PDB entry 8HHA | electron microscopy, 3.40 A resolution | chains C and D of the 7 polymer chains in the assembly

== Chain C ==
Molecule: ATP synthase subunit alpha
From: Bacillus sp. PS3
Notes: EC 7.1.2.2
UniProtKB: A0A0M3VGF9 (A0A0M3VGF9_BACP3); numbering as in UniProt (aligned over 2-502)
Amino-acid sequence (501 residues; row label = number of the first residue in the row):
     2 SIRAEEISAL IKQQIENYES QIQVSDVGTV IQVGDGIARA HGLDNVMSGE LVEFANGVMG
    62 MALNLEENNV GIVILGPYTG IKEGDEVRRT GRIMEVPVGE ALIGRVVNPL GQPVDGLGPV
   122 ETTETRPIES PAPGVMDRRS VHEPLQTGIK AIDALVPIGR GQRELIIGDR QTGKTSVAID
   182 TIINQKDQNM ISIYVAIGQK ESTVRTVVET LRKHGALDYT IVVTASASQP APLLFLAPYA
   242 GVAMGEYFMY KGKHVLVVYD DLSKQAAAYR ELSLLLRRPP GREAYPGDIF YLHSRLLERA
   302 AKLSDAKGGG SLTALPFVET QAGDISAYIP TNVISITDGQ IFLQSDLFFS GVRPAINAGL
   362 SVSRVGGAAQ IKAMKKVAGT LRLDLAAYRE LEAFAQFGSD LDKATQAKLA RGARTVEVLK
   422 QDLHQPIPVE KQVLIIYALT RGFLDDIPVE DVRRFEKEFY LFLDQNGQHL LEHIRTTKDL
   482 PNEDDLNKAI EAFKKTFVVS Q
Disordered / not traced: 2-23, 502
Sequence notes: conflict Pro132 (Arg in A0A0M3VGF9), Ser193 (Cys in A0A0M3VGF9), Phe463 (Trp in A0A0M3VGF9)
Bound ions: Mg2+: Thr176 (together with ATP)
Small-molecule neighbours: ATP (adenosine-5'-triphosphate): Asp170, Arg171, Gln172, Thr173, Gly174, Lys175, Thr176, Ser177, Glu320, Phe349, Arg354, Pro355, Gln422, Asp423, Leu424

== Chain D ==
Molecule: ATP synthase subunit beta
From: Bacillus sp. PS3
Notes: EC 7.1.2.2
UniProtKB: A0A0M4U1P9 (A0A0M4U1P9_BACP3); numbering as in UniProt (aligned over 1-473)
Amino-acid sequence (484 residues; numbered -10 to 473; the number before each row is that of its first residue; numbers below 1 keep their minus sign (Met-10 is residue -10)):
   -10 MHHHHHHHHH HMTRGRVIQV MGPVVDVKFE NGHLPAIYNA LKIQHKARNE NEVDIDLTLE
    50 VALHLGDDTV RTIAMASTDG LIRGMEVIDT GAPISVPVGE VTLGRVFNVL GEPIDLEGDI
   110 PADARRDPIH RPAPKFEELA TEVEILETGI KVVDLLAPYI KGGKIGLFGG AGVGKTVLIQ
   170 ELIHNIAQEH GGISVFAGVG ERTREGNDLY HEMKDSGVIS KTAMVFGQMN EPPGARMRVA
   230 LTGLTMAEYF RDEQGQDVLL FIDNIFRFTQ AGSEVSALLG RMPSAVGYQP TLATEMGQLQ
   290 ERITSTAKGS ITSIQAIYVP ADDYTDPAPA TTFSHLDATT NLERKLAEMG IYPAVDPLAS
   350 TSRALAPEIV GEEHYQVARK VQQTLQRYKE LQDIIAILGM DELSDEDKLV VHRARRIQFF
   410 LSQNFHVAEQ FTGQPGSYVP VKETVRGFKE ILEGKYDHLP EDAFRLVGRI EEVVEKAKAM
   470 GVEV
Disordered / not traced: -10 to 0, 472-473
Sequence notes: initiating methionine (-10); expression tag (-9 to 0)
Bound ions: Mg2+: Thr165 (together with ADP, phosphate ion)
Small-molecule neighbours: ADP (adenosine-5'-diphosphate): Gly159, Ala160, Gly161, Val162, Gly163, Lys164, Thr165, Val166, Glu194, Tyr341, Phe414, Ala417, Phe420, Thr421

== Interface between chain C and chain D ==
Residue-residue contacts (83; chain C residue first):
  Gly43(C) with Arg72(D)
  Leu44(C) with Arg72(D), hydrogen bond (backbone-side chain)
  Asp45(C) with Arg72(D)
  Asn46(C) with Arg37(D); Ile71(D)
  Val47(C) with Leu70(D); Arg72(D)
  Met48(C) with Asn40(D); Gly69(D); Leu70(D); Ile71(D), hydrophobic
  Ser49(C) with Val9(D); Thr67(D); Asp68(D); Gly69(D), hydrogen bond (backbone-backbone); Leu70(D), hydrogen bond (backbone-backbone)
  Asn65(C) with Val9(D); Met10(D), hydrogen bond
  Leu66(C) with Gln8(D); Val9(D), hydrogen bond (backbone-backbone); Leu70(D)
  Glu67(C) with Arg72(D), hydrogen bond (backbone-side chain)
  Glu68(C) with Ile7(D); Gln8(D), hydrogen bond
  Asn70(C) with Arg72(D)
  Val71(C) with Arg72(D)
  Arg90(C) with Asn40(D), hydrogen bond (side chain-backbone)
  Glu130(C) with Asp68(D)
  Val136(C) with Thr192(D); Asn196(D), hydrogen bond (backbone-side chain)
  Met137(C) with Ile103(D); Asp104(D); Tyr199(D), hydrophobic
  Arg139(C) with Thr192(D); Asn196(D)
  Ser141(C) with Asp197(D)
  Val142(C) with Arg193(D)
  Arg279(C) with Met10(D)
  Pro280(C) with Ala266(D)
  Arg283(C) with Val275(D)
  Gly288(C) with Glu263(D)
  Phe291(C) with Arg225(D); Gln259(D); Glu263(D)
  Tyr292(C) with Asn219(D); Glu220(D); Pro221(D)
  Ser295(C) with Met218(D), hydrogen bond (side chain-backbone)
  Glu299(C) with Thr192(D), hydrogen bond; Asn219(D)
  Asn333(C) with Gln259(D), hydrogen bond
  Ile335(C) with Tyr307(D)
  Ser336(C) with Arg191(D), hydrogen bond (backbone-side chain); Met218(D)
  Ile337(C) with Arg191(D), hydrogen bond (backbone-side chain); Met218(D), hydrophobic
  Thr338(C) with Arg191(D)
  Asp339(C) with Arg193(D), salt bridge
  Gly360(C) with Arg333(D)
  Ser362(C) with Arg333(D), hydrogen bond (backbone-side chain)
  Val363(C) with Ala160(D); Gly161(D); Arg333(D)
  Arg365(C) with Ala160(D); Gly161(D); Arg191(D); Glu194(D)
  Val366(C) with Arg193(D)
  Arg383(C) with Glu337(D), salt bridge
  Leu384(C) with Glu337(D); Met338(D)
  Ala387(C) with Glu337(D)
  Arg390(C) with Glu337(D), salt bridge
  Phe395(C) with Asp382(D); Ala385(D), hydrophobic; Ile386(D), hydrophobic
  Phe398(C) with Ile386(D), hydrophobic
  Leu402(C) with Ile386(D), hydrophobic
  Asp403(C) with Ala385(D); Ile386(D); Gly388(D); Met389(D)
  Thr406(C) with Ala385(D)
Interface residues without a listed pair, chain C (64 interface residues in all): Leu64, Asn69, Gly92, Ala133, Pro134, Gly135, Arg140, Arg164, Gly282, Asp289, Arg296, Ile326, Gln341, Ala359, Leu361, Glu391
Interface residues without a listed pair, chain D (53 interface residues in all): Glu41, Val42, Ser66, Val95, Leu105, Gly195, Phe215, Gln217, Leu267, Gly269, Gly276, Ala310

== Summary ==
64 residues of chain C face 53 of chain D across their interface; the contacts include 15 hydrogen bonds and 3
salt bridges. Among the polar pairs are Asp339(C)-Arg193(D), Arg383(C)-Glu337(D) and Arg390(C)-Glu337(D).
Chain C binds ATP. Ligands of chain D: ADP.
Chain C is ATP synthase subunit alpha and chain D is ATP synthase subunit beta, both from Bacillus sp. PS3;
the structure, F1 domain of FoF1-ATPase from Bacillus PS3,120 degrees,lowATP, was determined by electron
microscopy (same publication as 8HH1, 8HH2, 8HH3, 8HH4, 8HH5, 8HH6 and 5 further entries).
